PDB entry 5C6N | X-ray diffraction, 3.00 A resolution | chain A

Chain A:
Protein: BH2163 protein
Organism: Bacillus halodurans (strain ATCC BAA-125 / DSM 18197 / FERM 7344 / JCM 9153 / C-125)
UniProtKB: Q9KAX3 (Q9KAX3_BACHD); residues 1-463 here = UniProt positions 1-463
Sequence (463 residues; each row starts with the number of its first residue):
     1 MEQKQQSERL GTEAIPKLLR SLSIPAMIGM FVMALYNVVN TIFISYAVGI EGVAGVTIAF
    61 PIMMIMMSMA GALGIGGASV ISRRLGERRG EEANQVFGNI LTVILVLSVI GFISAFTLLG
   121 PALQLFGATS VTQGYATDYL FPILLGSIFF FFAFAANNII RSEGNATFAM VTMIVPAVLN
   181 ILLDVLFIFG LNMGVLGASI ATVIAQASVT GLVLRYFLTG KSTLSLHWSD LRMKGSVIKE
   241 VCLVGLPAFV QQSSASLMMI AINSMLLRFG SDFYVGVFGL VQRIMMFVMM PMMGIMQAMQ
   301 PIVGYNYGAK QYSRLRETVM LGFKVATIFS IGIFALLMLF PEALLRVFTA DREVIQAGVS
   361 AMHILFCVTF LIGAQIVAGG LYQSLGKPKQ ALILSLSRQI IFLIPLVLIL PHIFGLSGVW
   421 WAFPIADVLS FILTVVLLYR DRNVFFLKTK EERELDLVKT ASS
Unresolved in the structure: 1-2, 449-463
Construct notes: conflict Asn40 (Asp in Q9KAX3)
From the paper describing this entry:
  - contacts within the chain: Asn40-Asp184 (hydrogen bond)

Summary:
The paper reports contacts within the chain involving Asn40 and Asp184.
Chain A is BH2163 protein (Bacillus halodurans (strain ATCC BAA-125 / DSM 18197 / FERM 7344 / JCM 9153 /
C-125)); the structure, protein A, was determined by X-ray diffraction together with 5C6O and 5C6P from the
same study.
